8TO8 - chains L and P of the 9 polymer chains in the assembly; structure by electron microscopy, 2.90 A resolution.

# Chain L
Molecule: RNA polymerase sigma factor RpoD
From: Escherichia coli K-12
Reference sequence: P00579 (RPOD_ECOLI); the construct has insertions or renumbered stretches relative to UniProt, so the offset changes along the chain: 1-31 = UniProt 1-31; 38-52 = UniProt 61-75; 77-83 = UniProt 76-82; 93-613 = UniProt 93-613
Amino-acid sequence (613 residues; row label = number of the first residue in the row; note: 39 numbers in that range are skipped by the numbering (no residue carries them; nothing is unmodelled there); a row labelled like 31A-31Z holds insertion residues (31A, then the next letters in order)):
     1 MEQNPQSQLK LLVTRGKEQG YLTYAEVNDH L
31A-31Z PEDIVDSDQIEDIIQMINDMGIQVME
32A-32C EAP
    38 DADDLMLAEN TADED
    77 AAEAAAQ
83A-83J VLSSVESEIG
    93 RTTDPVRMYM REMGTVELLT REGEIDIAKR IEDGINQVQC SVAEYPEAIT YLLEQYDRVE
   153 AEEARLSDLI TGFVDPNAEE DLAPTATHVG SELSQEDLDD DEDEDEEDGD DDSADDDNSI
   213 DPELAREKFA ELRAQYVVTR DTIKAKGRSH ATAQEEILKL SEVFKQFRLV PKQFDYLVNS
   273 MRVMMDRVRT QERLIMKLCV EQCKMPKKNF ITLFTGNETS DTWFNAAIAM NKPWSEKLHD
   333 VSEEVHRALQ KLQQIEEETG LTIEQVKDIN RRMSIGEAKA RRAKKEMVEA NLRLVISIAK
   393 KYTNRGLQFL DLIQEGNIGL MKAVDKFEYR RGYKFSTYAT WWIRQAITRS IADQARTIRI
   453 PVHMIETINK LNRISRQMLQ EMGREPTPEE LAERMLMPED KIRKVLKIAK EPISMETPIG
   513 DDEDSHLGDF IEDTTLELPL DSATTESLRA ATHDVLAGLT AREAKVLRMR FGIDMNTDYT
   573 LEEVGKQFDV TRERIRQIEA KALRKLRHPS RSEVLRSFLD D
Unresolved in the structure: 1-6, 31A-31Z, 32A-32C, 83A-83J, 167-215, 237-241, 613
Swiss-Prot annotation at these positions:
  - DNA-binding region: Leu-573 to Ala-592 (H-T-H motif)
  - region: Arg-584 to Arg-599 (Interaction with anti-sigma factors)
  - motif: Asp-403 to Gln-406 (Interaction with polymerase core subunit RpoC)
  - site: Arg-562 (Interaction with anti-sigma factors)
Small-molecule neighbours:
  - 4QM ((3R,5S,7R,8R,9S,10S,12S,13R,14S,17R)-10,13-dimethyl-17-[(2R)-pentan-2-yl]-2,3,4,5,6,7,8,9,11,12,14,15,16,17-tetradecahydro-1H-cyclopenta[a]phenanthrene-3,7,12-triol), molecule 1: Ile-505, Pro-510, Ile-511
  - 4QM, molecule 2: Ile-511, Leu-519, Phe-522, Ile-523
From the paper describing this entry:
  - binding site for Nontemplate strand of lamdba PR promoter DNA: Tyr-425

# Chain P
Molecule: Template strand of lamdba PR promoter DNA
Sequence (105 nucleotides; numbered 1 to 105; the number before each row is that of its first residue):
     1 CGACAACCTC CTTAGTACAT GCAACCATTA TCACCGCCAG AGGTAAAATA GTCAACACGC
    61 ACGGTGTTAG ATATTTATCC AACTCTAGAG GATCCCTCGA TTCCG
Unresolved in the structure: 1-32, 67-105

# Chain L / chain P interface
Contacting residue pairs (9):
  Trp-433(L) / DA33(P)  base contact
  Gln-437(L) / DA33(P)  base contact
  Glu-458(L) / DA33(P)  phosphate contact
  Arg-562(L) / DG51(P)  salt bridge to the phosphate
  Leu-573(L) / DG51(P)  phosphate contact
  Glu-574(L) / DA50(P)  phosphate contact
  Arg-584(L) / DA50(P)  sugar contact
  Arg-584(L) / DG51(P)  hydrogen bond to the base
  Arg-588(L) / DT52(P)  salt bridge to the phosphate
Other interface residues (no listed pair), chain L (9 interface residues in all): Thr-572

# Overview
The interface between chain L and chain P involves 9 residues on one side and 4 on the other, with 1 hydrogen
bond and 2 salt bridges. Polar pairs include Arg-584(L)/DG51(P), Arg-562(L)/DG51(P) and Arg-588(L)/DT52(P).
Ligands of chain L: compound 4QM. The paper reports a binding site for Nontemplate strand of lamdba PR
promoter DNA at Tyr-425(L).
Chain L is RNA polymerase sigma factor RpoD (Escherichia coli K-12) and chain P is Template strand of lamdba
PR promoter DNA; the structure, Escherichia coli RNA polymerase unwinding intermediate (I1b) at the lambda PR
promoter, was determined by electron microscopy (same publication as 8TO1, 8TO6, 8TOE and 8TOM).
